7UWD - chains M and N of the 31 polymer chains in the assembly; structure by electron microscopy, 4.10 A resolution (low resolution: residue-level contacts below are approximate; hydrogen-bond / salt-bridge calls are withheld).

# Chain M
Protein: V-type proton ATPase subunit D
Source organism: Citrus limon
Reference sequence: A0A067FFQ8 (A0A067FFQ8_CITSI); numbering as in UniProt (aligned over 1-259)
Chain sequence (259 residues; row label = number of the first residue in the row):
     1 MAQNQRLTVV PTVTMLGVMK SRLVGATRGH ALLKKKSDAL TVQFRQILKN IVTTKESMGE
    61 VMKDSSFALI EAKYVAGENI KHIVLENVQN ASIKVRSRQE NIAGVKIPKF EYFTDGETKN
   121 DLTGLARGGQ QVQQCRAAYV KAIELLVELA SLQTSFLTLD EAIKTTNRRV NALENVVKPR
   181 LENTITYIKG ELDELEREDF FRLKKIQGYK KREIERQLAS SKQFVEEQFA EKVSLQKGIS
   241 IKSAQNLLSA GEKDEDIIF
Disordered / not traced: 1-8, 222-259

# Chain N
Protein: V-type proton ATPase subunit F
Source organism: Citrus limon
Reference sequence: V4T9F3 (V4T9F3_CITCL); residues 1-130 here = UniProt positions 1-130
Chain sequence (130 residues; each row starts with the number of its first residue):
     1 MAGRAQIPTK SSALIAMIAD EDTVTGFLLA GVGNVDLRRK TNYLIVDSKT TVKAIEDAFK
    61 EFTTKEDIAI VLISQYVANM IRFLVDSYNK PIPAILEIPS KDHPYDPAHD SVLSRVKNLF
   121 SAESVASGRR
Disordered / not traced: 1-11, 119-130

# Chain M / chain N interface
Residue-residue contacts (29; chain M residue first):
  Met-58(M) with Ser-100(N)
  Met-62(M) with Ser-100(N); Lys-101(N)
  Val-84(M) with Leu-29(N)
  Leu-85(M) with Thr-25(N)
  Glu-86(M) with Thr-25(N)
  Asn-87(M) with Asp-22(N); Thr-25(N); Gly-26(N)
  Val-88(M) with Thr-25(N); Gly-26(N); Ala-30(N)
  Gln-89(M) with Ala-30(N)
  Asn-90(M) with Ala-30(N)
  Ala-91(M) with Phe-27(N); Leu-28(N); Leu-29(N); Ala-30(N)
  Ser-92(M) with Gly-31(N); Val-32(N)
  Ile-93(M) with Leu-14(N); Leu-28(N)
  Lys-94(M) with Ser-12(N)
  Val-95(M) with Ser-12(N)
  Asn-120(M) with Gly-31(N)
  Asp-121(M) with Gly-31(N)
  Cys-135(M) with Gly-26(N); Phe-27(N)
  Arg-136(M) with Gly-26(N)
Also at the interface, not in a pair above, chain M (23 interface residues in all): Gly-59, Ser-66, Leu-122, Leu-146, Gln-153
Also at the interface, not in a pair above, chain N (16 interface residues in all): Ala-13, Pro-91, Ile-95

# In short
Chain M and chain N form an interface of 23 and 16 residues respectively.
Here chain M is V-type proton ATPase subunit D and chain N is V-type proton ATPase subunit F, both from Citrus
limon. Entry 7UWD (Citrus V-ATPase State 2, H in contact with subunits AB) was determined by electron
microscopy (same publication as 7UW9, 7UWA, 7UWB and 7UWC).
